PDB entry 1UJ3 | X-ray diffraction, 2.10 A resolution | chains A and C of the 3 polymer chains in the assembly

[Chain A]
Name: IgG Fab light chain
Organism: Homo sapiens
Notes: fragment: anti-tissue-factor antibody hATR-5 Fab; antibody fragment or engineered binder
Amino-acid sequence (215 residues; numbered 1 to 215; the number before each row is that of its first residue):
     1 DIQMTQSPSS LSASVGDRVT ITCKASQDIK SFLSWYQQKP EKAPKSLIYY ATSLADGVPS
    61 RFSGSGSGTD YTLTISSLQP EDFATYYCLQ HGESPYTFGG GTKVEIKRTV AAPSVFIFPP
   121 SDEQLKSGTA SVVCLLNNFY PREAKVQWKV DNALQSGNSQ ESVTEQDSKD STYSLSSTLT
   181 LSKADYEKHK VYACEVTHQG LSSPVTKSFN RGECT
Not modelled in the structure: 215
Disulfides: Cys23-Cys88, Cys134-Cys194

[Chain C]
Name: tissue factor
Organism: Homo sapiens
UniProt: P13726 (TF_HUMAN); residues 606-810 here correspond to UniProt positions 38-242 (UniProt number = residue number - 568)
Amino-acid sequence (205 residues; numbered 606 to 810; the number before each row is that of its first residue):
   606 TVAAYNLTWK STNFKTILEW EPKPVNQVYT VQISTKSGDW KSKCFYTTDT ECDLTDEIVK
   666 DVKQTYLARV FSYPAGNVES TGSAGEPLYE NSPEFTPYLE TNLGQPTIQS FEQVGTKVNV
   726 TVEDERTLVR RNNTFLSLRD VFGKDLIYTL YYWKSSSSGK KTAKTNTNEF LIDVDKGENY
   786 CFSVQAVIPS RTVNRKSTDS PVECM
Curated features (UniProtKB/Swiss-Prot):
  - motif (WKS motif): Trp614 to Ser616, Trp645 to Ser647, Trp758 to Ser760
  - glycosylation (N-linked (GlcNAc...) asparagine): Asn724, Asn737
Disulfides: Cys649-Cys657, Cys786-Cys809

[Interface between chain A and chain C]
Contacting residue pairs (12):
  Asp1(A) with Lys766(C), salt bridge
  Gln27(A) with Lys722(C), hydrogen bond
  Tyr50(A) with Lys749(C), hydrogen bond; Asn771(C), hydrogen bond
  His91(A) with Lys769(C), hydrogen bond (backbone-side chain)
  Gly92(A) with Ala768(C); Lys769(C), hydrogen bond (backbone-backbone)
  Glu93(A) with Thr767(C)
  Ser94(A) with Lys766(C); Thr767(C), hydrogen bond (side chain-backbone)
  Tyr96(A) with Thr767(C); Lys769(C), hydrogen bond
Interface residues without a listed pair, chain A (11 interface residues in all): Lys30, Phe32, Pro95
Interface residues without a listed pair, chain C (11 interface residues in all): Ile752, Thr770, Leu776, Asp778

[In short]
The chain A/chain C interface involves 11 residues from each chain, with 7 hydrogen bonds and 1 salt bridge.
Among the polar pairs are Asp1(A)-Lys766(C), Gln27(A)-Lys722(C) and Tyr50(A)-Lys749(C).
Here chain A is IgG Fab light chain and chain C is tissue factor, both from Homo sapiens. Entry 1UJ3 (Crystal
structure of a humanized Fab fragment of anti-tissue-factor antibody in complex with tissue factor) was
determined by X-ray diffraction.
